Entry 3V11 (X-ray diffraction, 5.00 A resolution (low resolution: residue-level contacts below are approximate; hydrogen-bond / salt-bridge calls are withheld)); this record covers chains A and B of the 4 polymer chains in the assembly.

Chain A:
Name: Translation initiation factor 2 subunit gamma
Source organism: Sulfolobus solfataricus
Reference sequence: Q980A5 (IF2G_SULSO); residues 2-415 here = UniProt positions 2-415
Amino-acid sequence (414 residues; each row starts with the number of its first residue):
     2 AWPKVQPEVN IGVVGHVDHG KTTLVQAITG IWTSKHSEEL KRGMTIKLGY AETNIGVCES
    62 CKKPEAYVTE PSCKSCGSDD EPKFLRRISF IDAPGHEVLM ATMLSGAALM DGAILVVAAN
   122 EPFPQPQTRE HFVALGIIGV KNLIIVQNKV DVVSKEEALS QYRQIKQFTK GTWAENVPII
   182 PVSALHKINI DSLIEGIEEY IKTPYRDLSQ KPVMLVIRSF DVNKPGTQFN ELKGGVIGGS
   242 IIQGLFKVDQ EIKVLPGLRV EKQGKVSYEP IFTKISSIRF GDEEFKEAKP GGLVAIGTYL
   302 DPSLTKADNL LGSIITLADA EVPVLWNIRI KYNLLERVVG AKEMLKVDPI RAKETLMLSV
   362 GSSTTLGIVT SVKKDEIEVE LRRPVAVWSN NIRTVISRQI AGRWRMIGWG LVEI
Not modelled in the structure: 2-6, 262-266
Metal / ion sites: Mg2+: Thr23, Thr46 (together with GMP-PNP)
Small-molecule neighbours:
  - GMP-PNP (GNP; phosphoaminophosphonic acid-guanylate ester): His17, Val18, Asp19, His20, Gly21, Lys22, Thr23, Thr24, Trp33, Lys36, Met45, Thr46, Asp93, Ala94, Pro95, Gly96, Asn149, Lys150, Asp152, Val153, Ser184, Ala185, Leu186
  - methionine (MET): Tyr51, Glu53, Arg219, Arg280, Phe281, Gly282, Leu294, Val295, Ala296
Swiss-Prot annotation at these positions:
  - region: Gly16 to Thr23 (G1), Gly44 to Lys48 (G2), Asp93 to Gly96 (G3), Asn149 to Asp152 (G4), Ser184 to Leu186 (G5)
  - binding site (GTP): Asp19 to Thr24, Asn149 to Asp152, Ser184 to Leu186
  - binding site (Mg(2+)): Asp19, Thr23, Gly44, Thr46
  - binding site (Zn(2+)): Cys59, Cys62, Cys74, Cys77
  - mutagenesis: Asp19 (D19A: Reduces GTP hydrolysis 8.5-fold. Completely aboloshes GTPase activity; when associated with A-97), His97 (H97A: Reduces GTP hydrolysis 17.5-fold. Completely aboloshes GTPase activity; when associated with A-19)

Chain B:
Name: Translation initiation factor 2 subunit alpha
Source organism: Sulfolobus solfataricus
Reference sequence: Q97Z79 (IF2A_SULSO); residues 1-266 here = UniProt positions 1-266
Amino-acid sequence (266 residues; numbered 1 to 266; the number before each row is that of its first residue):
     1 MIYSRSKLPS EGEILIATVK QVFDYGSYVS LDEYGGLQAF LPWSEVSSKW VKNIRDVLKE
    61 NRKVIVKVIR VDRRKGTVDV SLKKVTDDER RKKNLQWKKI QRLDKILELV SQKLKLSEKD
   121 AWEQVAWKLE AKYGDPITAI EKAVKEGEKI LIDAGVPEIW VKPLLEEASK HAEERKVKMS
   181 GLITVRTNEP LGVEKIKEVI SKALENIEQD YESLLNIKIY TIGAPRYRVD VVGTNPKEAS
   241 EALNQIISNL IKIGKEENVD ISVVKK
Not modelled in the structure: 48-52, 170-174, 265-266

How chain A and chain B interact:
Residue-residue contacts - 42 pairs, chain A then chain B:
  Pro226(A) - Thr221(B)
  Gly227(A) - Tyr220(B)
  Gly227(A) - Thr221(B)
  Thr228(A) - Tyr220(B)
  Gln229(A) - Lys218(B)
  Gln229(A) - Ile219(B)
  Gln229(A) - Tyr220(B)
  Phe230(A) - Lys197(B)
  Phe230(A) - Ile200(B)
  Phe230(A) - Ser201(B)
  Phe230(A) - Leu204(B)
  Phe230(A) - Ile219(B)
  Asn231(A) - Lys197(B)
  Leu233(A) - Val193(B)
  Leu233(A) - Thr221(B)
  Leu233(A) - Tyr227(B)
  Gly235(A) - Val193(B)
  Leu259(A) - Arg186(B)
  Leu259(A) - Asn188(B)
  Phe273(A) - Pro190(B)
  Thr274(A) - Pro190(B)
  Tyr300(A) - Pro190(B)
  Tyr300(A) - Leu191(B)
  Tyr300(A) - Gly192(B)
  Tyr300(A) - Val193(B)
  Tyr300(A) - Glu194(B)
  Leu301(A) - Gly192(B)
  Leu301(A) - Val193(B)
  Asp302(A) - Val185(B)
  Asp302(A) - Arg186(B)
  Asp302(A) - Thr187(B)
  Asp302(A) - Gly192(B)
  Asp302(A) - Val193(B)
  Asp302(A) - Ile196(B)
  Pro303(A) - Val193(B)
  Ser304(A) - Val185(B)
  Ser304(A) - Ala224(B)
  Ser304(A) - Pro225(B)
  Leu305(A) - Arg186(B)
  Leu305(A) - Thr187(B)
  Leu305(A) - Asn188(B)
  Lys307(A) - Ala224(B)
Also at the interface, not in a pair above, chain A (24 interface residues in all): Asn224, Lys225, Glu232, Gly236, Ile272, Lys275
Also at the interface, not in a pair above, chain B (22 interface residues in all): Glu189

Summary:
The interface between chain A and chain B involves 24 residues on one side and 22 on the other. Ligands of
chain A: GMP-PNP and methionine. UniProt lists 13 GTP-binding residues, 4 Mg2+-binding residues, 4
Zn2+-binding residues and 2 mutagenesis sites on chain A.
Chain A is Translation initiation factor 2 subunit gamma and chain B is Translation initiation factor 2
subunit alpha, both from Sulfolobus solfataricus; the structure, Structure of the ternary initiation complex
AIF2:GDPNP:methionylated initiator TRNA, was determined by X-ray diffraction.
